8Z5D - chains A and C of the 4 polymer chains in the assembly; structure by X-ray diffraction, 2.50 A resolution.

[Chain A]
Name: 3-oxoacyl-[acyl-carrier-protein] synthase 2
Source organism: Helicobacter pylori
Notes: EC 2.3.1.179
Reference sequence: A0A438WLJ1 (A0A438WLJ1_HELPX); residue numbers follow UniProt; this construct covers 1-412
Sequence (412 residues; numbered 1 to 412; the number before each row is that of its first residue):
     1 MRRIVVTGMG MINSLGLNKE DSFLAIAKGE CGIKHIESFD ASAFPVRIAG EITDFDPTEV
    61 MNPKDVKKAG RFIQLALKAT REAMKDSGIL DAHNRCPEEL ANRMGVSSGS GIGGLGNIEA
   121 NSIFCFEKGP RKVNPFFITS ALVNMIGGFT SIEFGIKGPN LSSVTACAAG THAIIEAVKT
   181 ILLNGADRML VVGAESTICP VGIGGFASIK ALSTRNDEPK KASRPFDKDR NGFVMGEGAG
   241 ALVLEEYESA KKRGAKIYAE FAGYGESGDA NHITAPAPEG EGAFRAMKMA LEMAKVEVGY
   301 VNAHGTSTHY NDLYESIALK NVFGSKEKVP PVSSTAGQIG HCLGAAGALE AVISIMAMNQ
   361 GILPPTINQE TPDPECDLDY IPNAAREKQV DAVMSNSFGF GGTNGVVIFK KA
Sequence notes: engineered mutation Ala336 (Lys in A0A438WLJ1)
Glycans and other covalent adducts: hexanoic acid (6NA) linked to Cys167
Small-molecule neighbours:
  - hexanoic acid (6NA): Gly111, Ile112, Ala166, Glu195, Phe206, Leu343, Phe398, Gly399, Phe400
  - PN7 (N~3~-[(2S)-2-hydroxy-3,3-dimethyl-4-(phosphonooxy)butanoyl]-N-(2-sulfanylethyl)-beta-alaninamide): Ile209, Lys210, Ala211, His272, Thr274, Ala275, Pro276, His304, Thr306, Thr308, Tyr310, Asn311, Phe398, Gly399, Phe400

[Chain C]
Name: Acyl carrier protein
Source organism: Helicobacter pylori
Reference sequence: Q5EDC8 (Q5EDC8_HELPX); numbering as in UniProt (aligned over 1-78)
Sequence (86 residues; numbered -7 to 78; the number before each row is that of its first residue; numbers below 1 keep their minus sign (Gly-7 is residue -7)):
    -7 GTSSMGYLMA LFEDIQAVIA EQLNVDAAQV TPEAEFVKDL GADSLDVVEL IMALEEKFGI
    53 EIPDEQAEKI VNVGDVVKYI EDNKLA
Not modelled in the structure: -7 to -5, 76-78
Sequence notes: expression tag (-7 to 0)
Glycans and other covalent adducts: compound PN7 linked to Ser36

[Interface between chain A and chain C]
Pairs across the interface (6; chain A residue first):
  Ser208(A) with Val40(C)
  Ile209(A) with Leu37(C), hydrophobic
  Lys210(A) with Val40(C)
  His272(A) with Asp35(C), salt bridge
  Ile273(A) with Leu37(C), hydrophobic
  Thr274(A) with Leu37(C)
Also at the interface, not in a pair above, chain C (4 interface residues in all): Met44

[Overview]
The interface between chain A and chain C involves 6 residues on one side and 4 on the other; the contacts
include 1 salt bridge. Its one salt-bridged contact is His272(A)-Asp35(C). Chain A binds compound PN7.
Hexanoic acid is covalently linked to Cys167(A).
Chain A is 3-oxoacyl-[acyl-carrier-protein] synthase 2 and chain C is Acyl carrier protein, both from
Helicobacter pylori; the structure, Crystal structure of beta-ketoacyl-ACP synthase FabF K336A in complex with
hexanoyl-ACP from Helicobacter pylori, was determined by X-ray diffraction, deposited together with 8Z5F, 8Z5C
and 8Z5E.
